6HVA - chains E and F of the 28 polymer chains in the assembly; structure by X-ray diffraction, 2.90 A resolution.

== Chain E ==
Molecule: Proteasome subunit alpha type-6
Source organism: Saccharomyces cerevisiae S288C
Notes: EC 3.4.25.1
UniProtKB: P40302 (PSA6_YEAST); residues 0-233 here correspond to UniProt positions 1-234 (UniProt number = residue number + 1)
Amino-acid sequence (234 residues; each row starts with the number of its first residue; numbering starts at 0):
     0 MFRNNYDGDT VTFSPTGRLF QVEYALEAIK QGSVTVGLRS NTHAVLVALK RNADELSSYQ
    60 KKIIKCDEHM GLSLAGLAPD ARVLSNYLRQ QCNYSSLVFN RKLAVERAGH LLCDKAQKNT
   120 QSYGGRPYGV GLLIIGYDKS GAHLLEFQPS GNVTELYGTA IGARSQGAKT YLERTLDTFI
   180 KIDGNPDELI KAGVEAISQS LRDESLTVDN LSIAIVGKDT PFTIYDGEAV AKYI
Unresolved in the structure: 0-2
Curated features (UniProtKB/Swiss-Prot):
  - modified residue: Ser13 (Phosphoserine)
  - cross-link: Lys190 (Glycyl lysine isopeptide (Lys-Gly) (interchain with G-Cter in ubiquitin))

== Chain F ==
Molecule: Probable proteasome subunit alpha type-7
Source organism: Saccharomyces cerevisiae S288C
Notes: EC 3.4.25.1
UniProtKB: P21242 (PSA7_YEAST); residues -3 to 284 here correspond to UniProt positions 1-288 (UniProt number = residue number + 4)
Amino-acid sequence (288 residues; numbered -3 to 284; the number before each row is that of its first residue; numbers below 1 keep their minus sign (Met-3 is residue -3)):
    -3 MTSIGTGYDL SNSVFSPDGR NFQVEYAVKA VENGTTSIGI KCNDGVVFAV EKLITSKLLV
    57 PQKNVKIQVV DRHIGCVYSG LIPDGRHLVN RGREEAASFK KLYKTPIPIP AFADRLGQYV
   117 QAHTLYNSVR PFGVSTIFGG VDKNGAHLYM LEPSGSYWGY KGAATGKGRQ SAKAELEKLV
   177 DHHPEGLSAR EAVKQAAKII YLAHEDNKEK DFELEISWCS LSETNGLHKF VKGDLLQEAI
   237 DFAQKEINGD DDEDEDDSDN VMSSDDENAP VATNANATTD QEGDIHLE
Unresolved in the structure: -3 to 1, 245-284
Curated features (UniProtKB/Swiss-Prot):
  - modified residue: Thr-2 (N-acetylthreonine)

== How chain E and chain F interact ==
Contacting residue pairs - 60 pairs, chain E then chain F:
  Asn4(E) - Leu6(F)
  Tyr5(E) - Asp5(F)  hydrogen bond
  Tyr5(E) - Leu6(F)  hydrophobic
  Thr9(E) - Arg126(F)
  Val10(E) - Ser124(F)
  Val10(E) - Val125(F)
  Val10(E) - Arg126(F)
  Thr11(E) - Leu6(F)
  Thr11(E) - Gln19(F)
  Phe12(E) - Gln19(F)
  Phe12(E) - Tyr22(F)
  Phe12(E) - Ala23(F)  hydrophobic
  Phe12(E) - Leu77(F)  hydrophobic
  Phe12(E) - Arg126(F)
  Phe12(E) - Pro127(F)
  Ser13(E) - Tyr22(F)
  Pro14(E) - Tyr22(F)  hydrophobic
  Pro14(E) - Lys25(F)
  Thr15(E) - Lys25(F)
  Gly16(E) - Tyr22(F)
  Gly16(E) - Lys25(F)
  Gly16(E) - Ala26(F)
  Leu18(E) - Leu77(F)  hydrophobic
  Leu18(E) - Arg126(F)
  His109(E) - Arg82(F)
  Cys112(E) - Arg82(F)
  Asp113(E) - Arg82(F)  salt bridge
  Asp113(E) - Asn86(F)
  Gln116(E) - Pro79(F)
  Gln116(E) - Asp80(F)
  Gln116(E) - His83(F)  hydrogen bond
  Thr119(E) - Arg126(F)  hydrogen bond (backbone-side chain)
  Gln120(E) - His83(F)
  Gln120(E) - His119(F)
  Gln120(E) - Val125(F)
  Gln120(E) - Arg126(F)  hydrogen bond (backbone-backbone)
  Gln120(E) - Phe128(F)
  Tyr122(E) - Ser124(F)  hydrogen bond (backbone-backbone)
  Ser149(E) - Pro79(F)
  Gly150(E) - Pro79(F)
  Asn151(E) - Ile78(F)
  Asn151(E) - Pro79(F)
  Thr153(E) - Leu55(F)
  Thr153(E) - Asn60(F)
  Glu154(E) - Val56(F)  hydrogen bond (backbone-backbone)
  Glu154(E) - Lys59(F)
  Glu154(E) - Asn60(F)  hydrogen bond (backbone-side chain)
  Leu155(E) - Leu54(F)
  Leu155(E) - Leu55(F)
  Leu155(E) - Val56(F)
  Tyr156(E) - Leu54(F)  hydrogen bond (backbone-backbone)
  Tyr156(E) - Leu55(F)
  Tyr156(E) - Val56(F)
  Tyr156(E) - Pro57(F)
  Gly157(E) - Leu54(F)
  Lys168(E) - Leu54(F)
  Leu171(E) - Leu54(F)
  Glu172(E) - Ser52(F)
  Glu172(E) - Lys53(F)
  Leu175(E) - Lys53(F)
Other interface residues (no listed pair), chain E (34 interface residues in all): Arg38, Glu105, Ser121, Val152
Other interface residues (no listed pair), chain F (30 interface residues in all): Asn123, Gly129

== In short ==
Chain E and chain F form an interface of 34 and 30 residues respectively; the contacts include 8 hydrogen
bonds and 1 salt bridge. Polar pairs include Asp113(E)-Arg82(F), Tyr5(E)-Asp5(F) and Gln116(E)-His83(F).
Here chain E is Proteasome subunit alpha type-6 and chain F is Probable proteasome subunit alpha type-7, both
from Saccharomyces cerevisiae S288C. Entry 6HVA (Yeast 20S proteasome with human beta2i (1-53) in complex with
13) was determined by X-ray diffraction together with 6HTB, 6HTC, 6HTD, 6HTP, 6HTR, 6HUB and 30 further
entries from the same study.
